Entry 7ENJ (electron microscopy, 4.40 A resolution (low resolution: residue-level contacts below are approximate; hydrogen-bond / salt-bridge calls are withheld)); this record covers chains K and V of the 26 polymer chains in the assembly.

[Chain K]
Molecule: Mediator of RNA polymerase II transcription subunit 11
Organism: Homo sapiens
UniProtKB: Q9P086 (MED11_HUMAN); numbering as in UniProt (aligned over 1-117)
Chain sequence (117 residues; row label = number of the first residue in the row):
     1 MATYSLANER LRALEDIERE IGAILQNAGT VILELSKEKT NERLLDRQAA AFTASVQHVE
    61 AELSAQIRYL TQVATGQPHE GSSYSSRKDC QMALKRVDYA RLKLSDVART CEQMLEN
Not modelled in the structure: 1-5
UniProt features mapped onto this chain:
  - modified residue: A2 (N-acetylalanine)

[Chain V]
Molecule: Mediator of RNA polymerase II transcription subunit 22
Organism: Homo sapiens
UniProtKB: Q15528 (MED22_HUMAN); numbering as in UniProt (aligned over 1-200)
Chain sequence (200 residues; numbered 1 to 200; the number before each row is that of its first residue):
     1 MAQQRALPQS KETLLQSYNK RLKDDIKSIM DNFTEIIKTA KIEDETQVSR ATQGEQDNYE
    61 MHVRAANIVR AGESLMKLVS DLKQFLILND FPSVNEAIDQ RNQQLRTLQE ECDRKLITLR
   121 DEISIDLYEL EEEYYSSSSS LCEANDLPLC EAYGRLDLDT DSADGLSAPL LASPEPSAGP
   181 LQVAAPAHSH AGGPGPTEHA
Not modelled in the structure: 1-9, 140-200

[Interface between chain K and chain V]
Contacting residue pairs (60; chain K residue first):
  L6(K) with S93(V)
  E9(K) with L86(V)
  R10(K) with K83(V)
  A13(K) with V79(V); K83(V)
  L14(K) with K83(V)
  I17(K) with M76(V); V79(V)
  E20(K) with L75(V); M76(V); V79(V)
  I24(K) with I68(V)
  N27(K) with F33(V)
  T30(K) with F33(V)
  V31(K) with F33(V)
  F52(K) with M30(V); F33(V)
  V56(K) with M30(V)
  E60(K) with L22(V); I26(V)
  L63(K) with L22(V)
  S64(K) with L22(V)
  I67(K) with L15(V); Y18(V); N19(V)
  Y69(K) with D90(V)
  L70(K) with L15(V); F85(V); L86(V)
  T71(K) with E12(V); L15(V)
  V73(K) with N89(V); D90(V)
  A74(K) with F85(V)
  T75(K) with K11(V); F91(V)
  G76(K) with K11(V)
  Q77(K) with F91(V)
  H79(K) with F91(V); V94(V); N95(V); I98(V)
  G81(K) with I98(V)
  S82(K) with I98(V)
  S83(K) with R101(V); N102(V)
  S86(K) with N102(V); L105(V)
  R87(K) with L105(V)
  D89(K) with Q109(V)
  C90(K) with L105(V); L108(V)
  A93(K) with C112(V); D113(V)
  L94(K) with C112(V)
  R96(K) with D113(V); L116(V)
  A100(K) with L116(V)
  L104(K) with L119(V); I123(V)
Other interface residues (no listed pair), chain K (40 interface residues in all): V59, V97
Other interface residues (no listed pair), chain V (35 interface residues in all): I29, L82

[Overview]
The interface between chain K and chain V involves 40 residues on one side and 35 on the other.
Here chain K is Mediator of RNA polymerase II transcription subunit 11 and chain V is Mediator of RNA
polymerase II transcription subunit 22, both from Homo sapiens. Entry 7ENJ (Human Mediator (deletion of
MED1-IDR) in a Tail-bent conformation (MED-B)) was determined by electron microscopy together with 7EMF from
the same study.
